PDB entry 5R0U | X-ray diffraction, 1.86 A resolution | chains A and B

# Chain A
Protein: Pre-mRNA-splicing factor 8
Organism: Saccharomyces cerevisiae (strain ATCC 204508 / S288c)
Notes: fragment: yPrp8 RNaseH
UniProt: P33334 (PRP8_YEAST); residues 1836-2090 here = UniProt positions 1836-2090
Sequence (258 residues; row label = number of the first residue in the row):
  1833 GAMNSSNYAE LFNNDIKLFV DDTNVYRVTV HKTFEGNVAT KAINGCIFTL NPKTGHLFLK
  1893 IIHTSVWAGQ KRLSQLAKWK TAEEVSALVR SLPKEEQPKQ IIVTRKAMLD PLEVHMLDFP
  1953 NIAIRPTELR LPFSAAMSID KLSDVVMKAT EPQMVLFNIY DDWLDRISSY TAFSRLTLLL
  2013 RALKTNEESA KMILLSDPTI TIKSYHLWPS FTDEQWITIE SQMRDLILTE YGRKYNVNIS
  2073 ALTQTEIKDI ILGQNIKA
Not modelled in the structure: 2070-2090
Sequence notes: expression tag (1833-1835)

# Chain B
Protein: A1 cistron-splicing factor AAR2
Organism: Saccharomyces cerevisiae (strain ATCC 204508 / S288c)
Notes: fragment: GAMA - Aar2(1-152) - SSSSS - Aar2(171-317); engineered mutation(s): L153_D170delinsSSSSS
UniProt: P32357 (AAR2_YEAST); aligned to UniProt positions 1-317 over residues 1-317
Sequence (308 residues; each row starts with the number of its first residue; note: 13 numbers in that range are skipped by the numbering (no residue carries them; nothing is unmodelled there); numbers below 1 keep their minus sign (Gly-3 is residue -3)):
    -3 GAMAMNTVPF TSAPIEVTIG IDQYSFNVKE NQPFHGIKDI PIGHVHVIHF QHADNSSMRY
    57 GYWFDCRMGN FYIQYDPKDG LYKMMEERDG AKFENIVHNF KERQMMVSYP KIDEDDTWYN
   117 LTEFVQMDKI RKIVRKDENQ FSYVDSSMTT VQENEL
   166 SSSSSDPAHS LNYTVINFKS REAIRPGHEM EDFLDKSYYL NTVMLQGIFK NSSNYFGELQ
   226 FAFLNAMFFG NYGSSLQWHA MIELICSSAT VPKHMLDKLD EILYYQIKTL PEQYSDILLN
   286 ERVWNICLYS SFQKNSLHNT EKIMENKYPE LL
Not modelled in the structure: -3 to 0, 166-169
Sequence notes: expression tag (-3 to 0); conflict Ser166 (Leu153 in P32357), Ser167 (Lys154 in P32357), Ser170 (Leu157 in P32357)
UniProt features mapped onto this chain:
  - region: Leu261 to Ile282 (Leucine-zipper)
  - modified residue: Ser253 (Phosphoserine), Thr274 (Phosphothreonine)

# How chain A and chain B interact
Pairs across the interface - 16 pairs, chain A then chain B:
  Gln1907(A) - Met195(B)
  Gln1907(A) - Leu199(B)
  Trp1911(A) - Glu194(B)
  Trp1911(A) - Met195(B)  hydrophobic
  Trp1911(A) - Phe198(B)  hydrophobic
  Asp1942(A) - Lys184(B)  salt bridge
  Glu1945(A) - Lys184(B)  salt bridge
  Val1946(A) - Ile189(B)  hydrophobic
  Val1946(A) - Glu194(B)
  Val1946(A) - Phe198(B)  hydrophobic
  His1947(A) - Glu194(B)
  Leu1949(A) - Lys184(B)
  Leu1949(A) - Ser185(B)
  Leu1949(A) - Arg186(B)
  Leu1949(A) - Ile189(B)  hydrophobic
  Asp1950(A) - Arg186(B)  salt bridge
Also at the interface, not in a pair above, chain A (9 interface residues in all): Leu1908

# In short
9 residues of chain A and 8 residues of chain B are in contact; the contacts include 3 salt bridges. Among the
polar pairs are Asp1942(A)-Lys184(B), Glu1945(A)-Lys184(B) and Asp1950(A)-Arg186(B).
Here chain A is Pre-mRNA-splicing factor 8 and chain B is A1 cistron-splicing factor AAR2, both from
Saccharomyces cerevisiae (strain ATCC 204508 / S288c). Entry 5R0U (PanDDA analysis group deposition --
Auto-refined data of Aar2/RNaseH for ground state model 08, DMSO-free) was determined by X-ray diffraction
(same publication as 5QY1, 5QY2, 5QY3, 5QY4, 5QY5, 5QY6 and 128 further entries).
